5SB5 - chains A and F of the 6 polymer chains in the assembly; structure by X-ray diffraction, 2.31 A resolution.

# Chain A
Protein: Tubulin alpha-1B chain
Source organism: Bos taurus
UniProtKB: P81947 (TBA1B_BOVIN); residue numbers follow UniProt; this construct covers 1-451
Sequence (451 residues; each row starts with the number of its first residue):
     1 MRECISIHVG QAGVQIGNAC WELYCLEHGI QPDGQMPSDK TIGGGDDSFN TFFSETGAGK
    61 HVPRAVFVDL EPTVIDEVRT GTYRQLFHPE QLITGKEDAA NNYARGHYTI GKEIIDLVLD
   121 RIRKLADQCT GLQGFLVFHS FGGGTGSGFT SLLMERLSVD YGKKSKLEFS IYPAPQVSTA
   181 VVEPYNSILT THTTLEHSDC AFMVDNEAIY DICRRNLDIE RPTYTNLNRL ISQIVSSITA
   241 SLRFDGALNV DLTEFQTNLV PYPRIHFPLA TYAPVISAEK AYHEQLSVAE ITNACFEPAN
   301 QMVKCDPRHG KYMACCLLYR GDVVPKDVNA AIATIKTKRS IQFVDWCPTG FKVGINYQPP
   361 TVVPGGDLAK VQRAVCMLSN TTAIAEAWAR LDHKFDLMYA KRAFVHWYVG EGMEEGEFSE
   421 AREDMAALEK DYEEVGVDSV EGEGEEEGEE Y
Disordered / not traced: 439-451
Bound ions: Ca2+: Asp39, Thr41, Gly44, Glu55
Ligand contacts: GTP (guanosine-5'-triphosphate): Gly10, Gln11, Ala12, Gln15, Ile16, Asp69, Asp98, Ala99, Ala100, Asn101, Ser140, Gly142, Gly143, Gly144, Thr145, Gly146, Ile171, Pro173, Val177, Ser178, Thr179, Glu183, Asn206, Tyr224, Leu227, Asn228, Ile231
From the paper describing this entry:
  - binding site for the ligand 4CJ: Cys4, Gln133, Phe135

# Chain F
Protein: Tubulin-Tyrosine Ligase
Source organism: Gallus gallus
UniProtKB: E1BQ43 (E1BQ43_CHICK); residue numbers follow UniProt; this construct covers 1-378
Sequence (384 residues; each row starts with the number of its first residue):
     1 MYTFVVRDEN SSVYAEVSRL LLATGQWKRL RKDNPRFNLM LGERNRLPFG RLGHEPGLVQ
    61 LVNYYRGADK LCRKASLVKL IKTSPELSES CTWFPESYVI YPTNLKTPVA PAQNGIRHLI
   121 NNTRTDEREV FLAAYNRRRE GREGNVWIAK SSAGAKGEGI LISSEASELL DFIDEQGQVH
   181 VIQKYLEKPL LLEPGHRKFD IRSWVLVDHL YNIYLYREGV LRTSSEPYNS ANFQDKTCHL
   241 TNHCIQKEYS KNYGRYEEGN EMFFEEFNQY LMDALNTTLE NSILLQIKHI IRSCLMCIEP
   301 AISTKHLHYQ SFQLFGFDFM VDEELKVWLI EVNGAPACAQ KLYAELCQGI VDVAISSVFP
   361 LADTGQKTSQ PTSIFIKLHH HHHH
Disordered / not traced: 106-124, 138-143, 156-158, 176-177, 232-234, 363-372, 381-384
Construct notes: expression tag (379-384)
Bound ions: Mg2+: Glu331 (together with AMP-PCP)
Ligand contacts: AMP-PCP (ACP; phosphomethylphosphonic acid adenylate ester): Lys74, Ile148, Lys150, Gln183, Lys184, Tyr185, Leu186, Lys198, Asp200, Arg202, Arg222, His239, Leu240, Thr241, Asn242, Asp318, Met320, Ile330, Glu331, Asn333

# Interface between chain A and chain F
Contacting residue pairs (22; chain A residue first):
  Gln176(A) - Pro56(F)
  Glu207(A) - Gly53(F)
  Glu207(A) - His54(F)  salt bridge
  Glu297(A) - His306(F)
  Pro298(A) - Leu307(F)  hydrophobic
  Lys304(A) - His54(F)
  Asp306(A) - Arg66(F)
  Arg308(A) - Pro300(F)  hydrogen bond (side chain-backbone)
  Arg308(A) - Ala301(F)  hydrogen bond (side chain-backbone)
  Arg308(A) - Ile302(F)
  Arg308(A) - Ser303(F)  hydrogen bond (side chain-backbone)
  His309(A) - Arg66(F)  hydrogen bond (side chain-backbone)
  His309(A) - Gly67(F)
  His309(A) - Ala301(F)
  Lys338(A) - Pro300(F)
  Ser340(A) - Ala301(F)
  Glu386(A) - Gly50(F)
  Glu386(A) - Arg66(F)  salt bridge
  Arg390(A) - Gly50(F)
  Arg390(A) - His54(F)  hydrogen bond
  His393(A) - Arg51(F)
  Glu433(A) - Arg46(F)  salt bridge
Other interface residues (no listed pair), chain A (15 interface residues in all): Cys305
Other interface residues (no listed pair), chain F (15 interface residues in all): His308

# Overview
Chain A and chain F each contribute 15 residues to their interface, with 5 hydrogen bonds and 3 salt bridges.
Polar contacts include Glu207(A)-His54(F), Glu386(A)-Arg66(F) and Glu433(A)-Arg46(F). Chain A binds GTP.
Ligands of chain F: AMP-PCP. The paper reports a binding site for the ligand 4CJ at Cys4(A), Gln133(A) and
Phe135(A).
Here chain A is Tubulin alpha-1B chain (Bos taurus) and chain F is Tubulin-Tyrosine Ligase (Gallus gallus).
Entry 5SB5 (Tubulin-todalam-9-complex) was determined by X-ray diffraction, deposited together with 5SB3,
5SB4, 5SB6, 5SB7 and 7Z7D.
